PDB entry 6T8K | X-ray diffraction, 2.00 A resolution | chain A

# Chain A
Name: Endo-beta-N-acetylglucosaminidase F1
From: Bacteroides thetaiotaomicron (strain ATCC 29148 / DSM 2079 / NCTC 10582 / E50 / VPI-5482)
Reference sequence: Q8A0N4 (Q8A0N4_BACTN); numbering as in UniProt (aligned over 27-476)
Sequence (451 residues; row label = number of the first residue in the row):
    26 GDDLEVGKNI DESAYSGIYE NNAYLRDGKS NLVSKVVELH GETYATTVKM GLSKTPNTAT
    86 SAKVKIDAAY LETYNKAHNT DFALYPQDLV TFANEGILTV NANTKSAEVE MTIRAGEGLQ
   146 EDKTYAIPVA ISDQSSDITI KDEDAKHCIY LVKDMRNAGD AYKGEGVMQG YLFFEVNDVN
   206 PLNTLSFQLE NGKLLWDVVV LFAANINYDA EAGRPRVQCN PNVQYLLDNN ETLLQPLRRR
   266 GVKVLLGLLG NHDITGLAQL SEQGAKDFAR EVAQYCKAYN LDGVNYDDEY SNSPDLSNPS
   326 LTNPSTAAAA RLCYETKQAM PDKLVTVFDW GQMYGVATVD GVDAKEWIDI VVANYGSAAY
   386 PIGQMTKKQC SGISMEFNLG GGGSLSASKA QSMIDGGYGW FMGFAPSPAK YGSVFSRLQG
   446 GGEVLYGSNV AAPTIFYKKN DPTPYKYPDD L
Unresolved in the structure: 26-45
Sequence notes: expression tag (26)
Ion coordination: Ca2+ site 1: Asn182 (shared with 1 residue of chain B); Ca2+ site 2: Gly356 (shared with 1 residue of chain B)
Reported in the primary citation:
  - mutagenesis - N230A, N245A, H277A: decreased catalytic activity on RNaseB
  - mutagenesis - N230A, N245A, H277A: decreased catalytic activity on IgG
  - mutagenesis - E200A, N202A: decreased catalytic activity
  - mutagenesis - Y69A, Y95A, Y99A, H103A, F107A, S432A: unchanged catalytic activity

# Summary
From the paper: N230A, N245A and H277A reduce catalytic activity on RNaseB; N230A, N245A and H277A reduce
catalytic activity on IgG; 11 substitutions were tested in all.
Chain A is Endo-beta-N-acetylglucosaminidase F1 (Bacteroides thetaiotaomicron (strain ATCC 29148 / DSM 2079 /
NCTC 10582 / E50 / VPI-5482)); the structure, Crystal structure of Bacteroides thetaiotamicron EndoBT-3987 in
complex with Man9GlcNAc product in P1, was determined by X-ray diffraction (same publication as 6T8I, 6T8L,
6TCV and 6TCW).
